PDB entry 3JCM | electron microscopy, 3.80 A resolution | chains L and C of the 34 polymer chains in the assembly

== Chain L ==
Name: Spliceosomal protein DIB1
Organism: Saccharomyces cerevisiae S288c
UniProtKB: Q06819 (DIB1_YEAST); residues 1-143 here = UniProt positions 1-143
Amino-acid sequence (143 residues; row label = number of the first residue in the row):
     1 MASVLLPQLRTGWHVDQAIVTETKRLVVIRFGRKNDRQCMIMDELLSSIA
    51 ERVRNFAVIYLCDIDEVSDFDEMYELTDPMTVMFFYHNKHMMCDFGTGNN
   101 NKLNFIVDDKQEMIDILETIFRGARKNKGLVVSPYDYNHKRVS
Unresolved in the structure: 1-2, 142-143
UniProt features mapped onto this chain:
  - modified residue: Ala2 (N-acetylalanine)

== Chain C ==
Molecule: pre-mRNA
Sequence (20 nucleotides; row label = number of the first residue in the row; numbers below 1 keep their minus sign (A-6 is residue -6)):
    -6 AAAAAAUUAAGGUAUGUAUU

== How chain L and chain C interact ==
Pairs across the interface - 14 pairs, chain L then chain C:
  Met92(L) - U6(C)  base contact
  Gly96(L) - G4(C)  hydrogen bond to the sugar
  Gly96(L) - G5(C)  phosphate contact
  Thr97(L) - G4(C)  sugar contact
  Gly98(L) - G4(C)  phosphate contact
  Asn99(L) - U6(C)  base contact
  Asn100(L) - U6(C)  hydrogen bond to the base
  Asn127(L) - G9(C)  sugar contact
  Lys128(L) - U8(C)  sugar contact
  Gly129(L) - U8(C)  hydrogen bond to the sugar
  Gly129(L) - G9(C)  phosphate contact
  Leu130(L) - U8(C)  sugar contact
  Asn138(L) - G4(C)  hydrogen bond to the base
  His139(L) - G4(C)  base contact
Interface residues without a listed pair, chain L (13 interface residues in all): Asn101
Interface residues without a listed pair, chain C (6 interface residues in all): A7

== Summary ==
The interface between chain L and chain C involves 13 residues on one side and 6 on the other; the contacts
include 4 hydrogen bonds. Polar contacts include Asn100(L)-U6(C), Asn138(L)-G4(C) and Gly96(L)-G4(C).
Chain L is Spliceosomal protein DIB1 (Saccharomyces cerevisiae S288c) and chain C is pre-mRNA; the structure,
Cryo-EM structure of the spliceosomal U4/U6.U5 tri-snRNP, was determined by electron microscopy.
